PDB entry 1YAU | X-ray diffraction, 2.40 A resolution | chains F and O of the 21 polymer chains in the assembly

== Chain F ==
Protein: Proteasome alpha subunit
Source organism: Thermoplasma acidophilum
Notes: EC 3.4.25.1
UniProtKB: P25156 (PSMA_THEAC); residues 1-233 here = UniProt positions 1-233
Amino-acid sequence (233 residues; numbered 1 to 233; the number before each row is that of its first residue):
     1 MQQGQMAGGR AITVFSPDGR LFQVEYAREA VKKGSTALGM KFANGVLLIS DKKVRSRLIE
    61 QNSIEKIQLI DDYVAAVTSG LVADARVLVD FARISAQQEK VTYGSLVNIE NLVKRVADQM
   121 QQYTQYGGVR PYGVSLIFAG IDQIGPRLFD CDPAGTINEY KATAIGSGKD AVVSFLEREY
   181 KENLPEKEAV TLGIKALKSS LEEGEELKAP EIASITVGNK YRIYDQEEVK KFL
Unresolved in the structure: 1-11
Sequence notes: engineered mutation Gly8 (Tyr in P25156), Gly9 (Asp in P25156)
Swiss-Prot annotation at these positions:
  - mutagenesis: Met1 to Ile12 (Markedly increases peptidolytic activity. Designated open-gate mutant), Lys66 (K66A: Prevents PAN to associate with the proteasome and stimulate gate opening), Leu81 (L81A/E/G: Prevents PAN to stimulate gate opening), Val82 (V82A: No effect on PAN's ability to stimulate gate opening; V82D/G: Prevents PAN to stimulate gate opening)

== Chain O ==
Protein: proteasome activator protein PA26
Source organism: Trypanosoma brucei
Amino-acid sequence (237 residues; row label = number of the first residue in the row; numbers below 1 keep their minus sign (Met-5 is residue -5)):
    -5 MHHHHHHPPK RAALIQNLRD SYTETSSFAV IEEWAAGTLQ EIEGIAKAAA EAHGVIRNST
    55 YGRAQAEKSP EQLLGVLQRY QDLCHNVYCQ AETIRTVIAI RIPEHKEEDN LGVAVQHAVL
   115 KIIDELEIKT LGSGEKSGSG GAPTPIGMYA LREYLSARST VEDKLLGSVD AESGKTKGGS
   175 QSPSLLLELR QIDADFMLKV ELATTHLSTM VRAVINAYLL NWKKLIQPRT GSDHMVS
Unresolved in the structure: -5 to 3, 162-171
Sequence notes: initiating methionine (-5); expression tag (-4 to 1); variant Val49 (Thr in 5757773)

== Chain F / chain O interface ==
Residue-residue contacts (18):
  Ala30(F) with Val230(O)
  Lys33(F) with Val230(O)
  Gly34(F) with Val230(O); Ser231(O)
  Ser35(F) with Ser231(O), hydrogen bond (backbone-backbone)
  Arg55(F) with Ser226(O), hydrogen bond; Asp227(O), hydrogen bond (side chain-backbone); His228(O), hydrogen bond
  Lys66(F) with Ser231(O), hydrogen bond (side chain-backbone)
  Ser79(F) with Ser231(O)
  Gly80(F) with Met229(O); Val230(O); Ser231(O), hydrogen bond (backbone-backbone)
  Leu81(F) with Met229(O); Val230(O), hydrophobic
  Val82(F) with Met229(O), hydrogen bond (backbone-backbone); Val230(O); Ser231(O)
Interface residues without a listed pair, chain F (11 interface residues in all): Thr78

== Overview ==
Chain F and chain O form an interface of 11 and 6 residues respectively; the contacts include 7 hydrogen
bonds. Polar contacts include Ser35(F)-Ser231(O), Arg55(F)-Ser226(O) and Arg55(F)-Asp227(O). Curated
annotation (UniProt) lists 13 mutagenesis sites on chain F.
Chain F is Proteasome alpha subunit (Thermoplasma acidophilum) and chain O is proteasome activator protein
PA26 (Trypanosoma brucei); the structure, Structure of Archeabacterial 20S proteasome- PA26 complex, was
determined by X-ray diffraction together with 1Z7Q, 1YA7 and 1YAR from the same study.
